Entry 1HGH (X-ray diffraction, 2.70 A resolution); this record covers chains D and E of the 6 polymer chains in the assembly.

== Chain D ==
Molecule: Hemagglutinin, chain HA1
From: Influenza A virus
UniProtKB: P03437 (HEMA_IAAIC); residues 1-175 here correspond to UniProt positions 346-520 (UniProt number = residue number + 345)
Amino-acid sequence (175 residues; numbered 1 to 175; the number before each row is that of its first residue):
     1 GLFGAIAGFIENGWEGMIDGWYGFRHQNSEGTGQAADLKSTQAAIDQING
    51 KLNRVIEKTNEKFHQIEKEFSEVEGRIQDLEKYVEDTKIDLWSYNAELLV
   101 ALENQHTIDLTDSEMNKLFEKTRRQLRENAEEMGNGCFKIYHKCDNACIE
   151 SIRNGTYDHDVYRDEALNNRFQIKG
Disulfides: Cys144-Cys148
Covalent attachments: N-acetylglucosamine (NAG) linked to Asn154
Ligand contacts: MNA (2-O-methyl-5-N-acetyl-alpha-D-neuraminic acid): Glu69, Phe70, Ser71, Glu72
Swiss-Prot annotation at these positions:
  - glycosylation: Asn154 (N-linked (GlcNAc...) asparagine)

== Chain E ==
Molecule: Hemagglutinin, chain HA1
From: Influenza A virus
UniProtKB: P03437 (HEMA_IAAIC); residues 1-328 here correspond to UniProt positions 17-344 (UniProt number = residue number + 16)
Amino-acid sequence (328 residues; row label = number of the first residue in the row):
     1 QDLPGNDNSTATLCLGHHAVPNGTLVKTITDDQIEVTNATELVQSSSTGK
    51 ICNNPHRILDGIDCTLIDALLGDPHCDVFQNETWDLFVERSKAFSNCYPY
   101 DVPDYASLRSLVASSGTLEFITEGFTWTGVTQNGGSNACKRGPGSGFFSR
   151 LNWLTKSGSTYPVLNVTMPNNDNFDKLYIWGIHHPSTNQEQTSLYVQASG
   201 RVTVSTRRSQQTIIPNIGSRPWVRGLSSRISIYWTIVKPGDVLVINSNGN
   251 LIAPRGYFKMRTGKSSIMRSDAPIDTCISECITPNGSIPNDKPFQNVNKI
   301 TYGACPKYVKQNTLKLATGMRNVPEKQT
Disulfides: Cys52-Cys277, Cys64-Cys76, Cys97-Cys139, Cys281-Cys305
Covalent attachments: N-acetylglucosamine (NAG) linked to Asn38, Asn81, Asn285; glycan linked to Asn165
Ligand contacts:
  - MNA (2-O-methyl-5-N-acetyl-alpha-D-neuraminic acid), molecule 1: Glu89, Tyr105, Ala106, Arg109, Arg269
  - MNA, molecule 2: Tyr98, Gly134, Gly135, Ser136, Asn137, Trp153, Thr155, His183, Glu190, Leu194, Leu226, Ser228
Swiss-Prot annotation at these positions:
  - glycosylation (N-linked (GlcNAc...) asparagine): Asn8, Asn22, Asn38, Asn81, Asn165, Asn285

== Chain D / chain E interface ==
Pairs across the interface (10; chain D residue first):
  Ser71(D) - Lys238(E)  hydrogen bond (backbone-side chain)
  Glu72(D) - Lys238(E)  salt bridge
  Val73(D) - Leu111(E)  hydrophobic
  Val73(D) - Trp234(E)
  Val73(D) - Ile236(E)  hydrophobic
  Glu74(D) - Ser107(E)
  Gly75(D) - Ser107(E)
  Arg76(D) - Ser107(E)  hydrogen bond (backbone-side chain)
  Asp79(D) - Ser110(E)  hydrogen bond
  Lys174(D) - Gln1(E)
Interface residues without a listed pair, chain E (8 interface residues in all): Ala106

== Overview ==
Chain D and chain E each contribute 8 residues to their interface, with 3 hydrogen bonds and 1 salt bridge.
Among the polar pairs are Glu72(D)-Lys238(E), Ser71(D)-Lys238(E) and Arg76(D)-Ser107(E). Ligands of chain D:
compound MNA. Ligands of chain E: compound MNA.
Here chain D is Hemagglutinin, chain HA1 and chain E is Hemagglutinin, chain HA1, both from Influenza A virus.
Entry 1HGH (Binding of influenza virus hemagglutinin to analogs of its cell-surface receptor, sialic acid:
analysis by proton ...) was determined by X-ray diffraction together with 1HGD, 1HGE, 1HGF, 1HGG, 1HGI and
1HGJ from the same study.
